PDB entry 6MX0 | X-ray diffraction, 1.73 A resolution | chains A and B

== Chain A (and B) ==
Protein: Stimulator of interferon genes protein
Source organism: Homo sapiens
Notes: fragment: C-terminal domain; chain B of this document is another copy of the same molecule, construct and numbering; everything in this record applies to it too
UniProt: Q86WV6 (STING_HUMAN); residue numbers follow UniProt; this construct covers 155-341
Sequence (188 residues; row label = number of the first residue in the row):
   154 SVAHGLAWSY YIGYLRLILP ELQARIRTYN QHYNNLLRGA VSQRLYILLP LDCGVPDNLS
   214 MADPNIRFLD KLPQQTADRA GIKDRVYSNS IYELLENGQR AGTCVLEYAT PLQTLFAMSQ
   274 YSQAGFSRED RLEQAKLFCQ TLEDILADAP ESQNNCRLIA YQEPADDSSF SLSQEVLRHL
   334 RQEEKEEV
Not modelled in the structure: 228-239, 318-320, 338-341 (chain B: 228-239, 337-341)
Construct notes: expression tag (154); engineered mutation Ala-230 (Gly in Q86WV6), Arg-232 (His in Q86WV6), Gln-293 (Arg in Q86WV6)
What the authors report for this chain:
  - conformationally variable residues (order/disorder transition): Pro-226 to Ser-241 (citing earlier work)

== How chain A and chain B interact ==
Residue-residue contacts (34; chain A residue first):
  Val-155(A) / His-157(B)
  Val-155(A) / Gly-158(B)
  Val-155(A) / Trp-161(B)
  His-157(A) / Val-155(B)
  Gly-158(A) / Val-155(B)
  Gly-158(A) / Leu-159(B)
  Leu-159(A) / Gly-158(B)
  Leu-159(A) / Ser-162(B)
  Trp-161(A) / Val-155(B)
  Trp-161(A) / Met-271(B)  hydrophobic
  Trp-161(A) / Tyr-274(B)  hydrophobic
  Trp-161(A) / Ala-277(B)  hydrophobic
  Ser-162(A) / Leu-159(B)
  Ser-162(A) / Thr-267(B)
  Tyr-164(A) / Tyr-274(B)  hydrogen bond
  Ile-165(A) / Ala-270(B)  hydrophobic
  Arg-169(A) / Ala-270(B)
  Thr-267(A) / Ser-162(B)
  Thr-267(A) / Ile-165(B)
  Ala-270(A) / Ile-165(B)  hydrophobic
  Ala-270(A) / Arg-169(B)
  Met-271(A) / Trp-161(B)  hydrophobic
  Tyr-274(A) / Trp-161(B)  hydrophobic
  Tyr-274(A) / Tyr-164(B)  hydrogen bond
  Tyr-274(A) / Asp-301(B)
  Tyr-274(A) / Ala-302(B)
  Tyr-274(A) / Pro-303(B)
  Gln-276(A) / Asp-301(B)
  Ala-277(A) / Trp-161(B)  hydrophobic
  Asp-301(A) / Tyr-274(B)
  Asp-301(A) / Gln-276(B)
  Ala-302(A) / Tyr-274(B)
  Pro-303(A) / Tyr-274(B)
  Pro-303(A) / Gln-276(B)
Interface residues without a listed pair, chain A (19 interface residues in all): Ser-154
Interface residues without a listed pair, chain B (19 interface residues in all): Ser-154

== In short ==
The chain A/chain B interface involves 19 residues from each chain, with 2 hydrogen bonds. The hydrogen-bonded
pair is Tyr-164(A)/Tyr-274(B). The paper reports conformational variability at Pro-226(A).
Both chains are Stimulator of interferon genes protein (Homo sapiens). Entry 6MX0 (Crystal structure of human
STING apoprotein (G230A, H232R, R293Q)) was determined by X-ray diffraction together with 6MXE from the same
study.
